Entry 8HNI (X-ray diffraction, 2.64 A resolution); this record covers chains A and M of the 4 polymer chains in the assembly.

== Chain A ==
Name: Heterogeneous nuclear ribonucleoproteins A2/B1
From: Homo sapiens
UniProtKB: P22626 (ROA2_HUMAN); numbering as in UniProt (aligned over 15-193)
Amino-acid sequence (179 residues; numbered 15 to 193; the number before each row is that of its first residue):
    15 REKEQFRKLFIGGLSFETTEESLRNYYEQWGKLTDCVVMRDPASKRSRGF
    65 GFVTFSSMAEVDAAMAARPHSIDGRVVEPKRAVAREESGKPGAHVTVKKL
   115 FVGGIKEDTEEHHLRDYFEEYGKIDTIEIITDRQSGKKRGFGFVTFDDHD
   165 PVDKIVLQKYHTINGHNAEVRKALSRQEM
UniProt features mapped onto this chain:
  - modified residue: Ser29 (Phosphoserine), Arg38 (Omega-N-methylarginine), Ser85 (Phosphoserine), Lys104 (N6,N6-dimethyllysine), Thr140 (Phosphothreonine), Ser149 (Phosphoserine), Thr159 (Phosphothreonine), Lys168 (N6-acetyllysine), Lys173 (N6-acetyllysine), Thr176 (Phosphothreonine), Ser189 (Phosphoserine)
  - cross-link (Glycyl lysine isopeptide (Lys-Gly)): Lys22 (interchain with G-Cter in SUMO2), Lys104 (interchain with G-Cter in SUMO2), Lys112 (interchain with G-Cter in SUMO2), Lys120 (interchain with G-Cter in SUMO2), Lys137 (interchain with G-Cter in SUMO2), Lys152 (interchain with G-Cter in SUMO2), Lys168 (interchain with G-Cter in SUMO2), Lys173 (interchain with G-Cter in SUMO2), Lys186 (interchain with G-Cter in SUMO2)

== Chain M ==
Molecule: 12-nt DNA strand
Sequence (12 nucleotides; row label = number of the first residue in the row):
     2 TAGGGTTAGGGT

== Chain A / chain M interface ==
Residue-residue contacts (36; chain A residue first):
  Glu18(A) - DG12(M)  hydrogen bond to the base
  Lys22(A) - DG10(M)  hydrogen bond to the base
  Lys22(A) - DG11(M)  hydrogen bond to the base
  Lys22(A) - DG12(M)  base contact
  Phe24(A) - DT8(M)  base contact
  Phe24(A) - DA9(M)  stacking on the base
  Gly26(A) - DT8(M)  sugar contact
  Gly27(A) - DG6(M)  base contact
  Gly27(A) - DT8(M)  hydrogen bond to the sugar
  Leu28(A) - DG6(M)  hydrogen bond to the base
  Ser29(A) - DG6(M)  base contact
  Phe30(A) - DG6(M)  stacking on the base
  Asp49(A) - DG11(M)  hydrogen bond to the base
  Asp49(A) - DG12(M)  hydrogen bond to the base
  Val51(A) - DG11(M)  base contact
  Met53(A) - DG10(M)  phosphate contact
  Met53(A) - DG11(M)  phosphate contact
  Arg62(A) - DT8(M)  sugar contact
  Arg62(A) - DG10(M)  salt bridge to the phosphate
  Arg62(A) - DG11(M)  salt bridge to the phosphate
  Gly63(A) - DT8(M)  sugar contact
  Phe64(A) - DT8(M)  sugar contact
  Phe64(A) - DA9(M)  sugar contact
  Phe66(A) - DA9(M)  base contact
  Phe66(A) - DG10(M)  sugar contact
  Arg89(A) - DG6(M)  hydrogen bond to the base
  Glu92(A) - DT8(M)  base contact
  Arg95(A) - DA9(M)  base contact
  Ala96(A) - DA9(M)  base contact
  Ala96(A) - DG10(M)  base contact
  Val97(A) - DA9(M)  hydrogen bond to the base
  Val97(A) - DG10(M)  hydrogen bond to the base
  Arg99(A) - DG10(M)  base contact
  Arg99(A) - DG11(M)  base contact
  Arg99(A) - DG12(M)  hydrogen bond to the base
  His108(A) - DA9(M)  base contact
Other interface residues (no listed pair), chain A (26 interface residues in all): Cys50, Lys94, Ala98, Ser102

== Summary ==
Chain A and chain M form an interface of 26 and 6 residues respectively; the contacts include 11 hydrogen
bonds, 2 salt bridges and 2 aromatic stacking contacts. Polar pairs include Glu18(A)-DG12(M), Lys22(A)-DG10(M)
and Lys22(A)-DG11(M).
Here chain A is Heterogeneous nuclear ribonucleoproteins A2/B1 (Homo sapiens) and chain M is a 12-nt DNA
strand. Entry 8HNI (hnRNP A2/B1 RRMs in complex with telomeric DNA) was determined by X-ray diffraction (same
publication as 7WM3).
